PDB entry 3OLI | X-ray diffraction, 1.50 A resolution | chain A

[Chain A]
Protein: Pancreatic alpha-amylase
From: Homo sapiens
Notes: EC 3.2.1.1
UniProt: P04746 (AMYP_HUMAN); residues 1-496 here correspond to UniProt positions 16-511 (UniProt number = residue number + 15)
Amino-acid sequence (496 residues; numbered 1 to 496; the number before each row is that of its first residue):
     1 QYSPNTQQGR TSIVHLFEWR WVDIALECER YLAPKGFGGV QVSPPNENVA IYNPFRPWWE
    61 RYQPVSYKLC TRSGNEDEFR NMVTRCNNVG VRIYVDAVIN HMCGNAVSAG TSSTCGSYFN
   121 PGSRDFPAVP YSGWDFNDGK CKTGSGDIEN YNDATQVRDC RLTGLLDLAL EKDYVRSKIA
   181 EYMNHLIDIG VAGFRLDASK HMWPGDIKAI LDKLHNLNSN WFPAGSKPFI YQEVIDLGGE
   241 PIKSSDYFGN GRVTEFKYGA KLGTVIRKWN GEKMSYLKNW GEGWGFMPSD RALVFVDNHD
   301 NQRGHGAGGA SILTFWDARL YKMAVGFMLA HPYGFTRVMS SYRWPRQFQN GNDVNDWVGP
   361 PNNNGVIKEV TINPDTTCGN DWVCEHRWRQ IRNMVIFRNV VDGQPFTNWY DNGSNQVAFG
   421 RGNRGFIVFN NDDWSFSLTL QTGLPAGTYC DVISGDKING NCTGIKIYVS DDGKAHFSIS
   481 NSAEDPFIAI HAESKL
Unresolved in the structure: 1
Cystine bridges: Cys28-Cys86, Cys70-Cys115, Cys141-Cys160, Cys378-Cys384, Cys450-Cys462
Covalently attached groups: pyroglutamic acid (PCA) linked to Tyr2
Sequence notes: engineered mutation Met287 (Val302 in P04746)
Bound ions: Ca2+: Asn100, Arg158, Asp167, His201
Small-molecule neighbours:
  - beta-D-glucopyranose (BGC): Ala318, Lys322, Thr377, Trp388, Gln390
  - alpha-D-quinovopyranose / alpha-D-glucopyranose / HSD: Trp58, Trp59, Glu60, Tyr62, Gln63, Val98, His101, Gly104, Ala106, Asp147, Tyr151, Leu162, Thr163, Leu165, Arg195, Asp197, Ala198, Lys200, His201, Glu233, Ile235, Leu237, Glu240, His299, Asp300, His305, Gly306, Ala307
  - pyroglutamic acid (PCA): Ser3, Lys227, Pro228, Phe229, Ile230, Asn250, Gly251, Arg252
UniProt features mapped onto this chain:
  - active site: Asp197 (Nucleophile), Glu233 (Proton donor)
  - binding site (Ca(2+)): Asn100, Arg158, Asp167, His201
  - binding site (chloride): Arg195, Asn298, Arg337
  - site: Asp300 (Transition state stabilizer)
  - modified residue: Gln1 (Pyrrolidone carboxylic acid)
  - glycosylation: Asn461 (N-linked (GlcNAc...) asparagine)

[Overview]
Chain A binds alpha-D-quinovopyranose / alpha-D-glucopyranose / HSD and beta-D-glucopyranose. Pyroglutamic
acid is covalently linked to Tyr2. The Ca2+ site is built by Asn100, Arg158, Asp167 and His201. From UniProt:
active-site residues Asp197 and Glu233, 4 Ca2+-binding residues and 3 chloride-binding residues.
Chain A is Pancreatic alpha-amylase (Homo sapiens); the structure, Structures of human pancreatic
alpha-amylase in complex with acarviostatin IV03, was determined by X-ray diffraction (same publication as
3OLD, 3OLE and 3OLG).
